Entry 8VAS (electron microscopy, 3.80 A resolution); this record covers chains A and I of the 9 polymer chains in the assembly.

[Chain A]
Name: DNA polymerase III subunit delta
From: Escherichia coli
UniProt: P28630 (HOLA_ECOLI); numbering as in UniProt (aligned over 1-343)
Amino-acid sequence (343 residues; each row starts with the number of its first residue):
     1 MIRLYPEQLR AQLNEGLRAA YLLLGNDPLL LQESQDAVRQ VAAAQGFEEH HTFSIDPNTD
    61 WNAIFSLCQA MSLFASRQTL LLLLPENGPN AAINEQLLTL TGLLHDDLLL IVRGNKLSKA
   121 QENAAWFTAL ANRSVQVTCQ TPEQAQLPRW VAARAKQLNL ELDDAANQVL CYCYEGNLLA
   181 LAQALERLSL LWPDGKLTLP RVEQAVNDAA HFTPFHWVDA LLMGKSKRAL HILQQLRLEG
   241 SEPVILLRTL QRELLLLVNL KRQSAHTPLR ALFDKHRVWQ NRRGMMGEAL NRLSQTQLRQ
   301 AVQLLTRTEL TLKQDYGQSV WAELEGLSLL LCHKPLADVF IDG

[Chain I]
Molecule: 30-nt DNA strand
Sequence (30 nucleotides; each row starts with the number of its first residue):
     1 TTTTTTTTTT TATGTACTCG TAGTGTCTGC
Unresolved in the structure: 1-4

[How chain A and chain I interact]
Pairs across the interface - 12 pairs, chain A then chain I:
  Val-244(A) / DT10(I)  phosphate contact
  Arg-248(A) / DT8(I)  base contact
  Arg-248(A) / DT9(I)  hydrogen bond to the phosphate
  Arg-248(A) / DT10(I)  salt bridge to the phosphate
  Gln-251(A) / DT9(I)  phosphate contact
  Arg-252(A) / DT8(I)  base contact
  Trp-279(A) / DT5(I)  base contact
  Trp-279(A) / DT6(I)  hydrogen bond to the base
  Trp-279(A) / DT7(I)  hydrogen bond to the base
  Lys-313(A) / DT10(I)  salt bridge to the phosphate
  Tyr-316(A) / DT10(I)  base contact
  Tyr-316(A) / DT11(I)  hydrogen bond to the base
Interface residues without a listed pair, chain A (8 interface residues in all): Leu-312

[Overview]
Chain A and chain I form an interface of 8 and 7 residues respectively, with 4 hydrogen bonds and 2 salt
bridges. Polar contacts include Trp-279(A)/DT6(I), Trp-279(A)/DT7(I) and Tyr-316(A)/DT11(I).
Here chain A is DNA polymerase III subunit delta (Escherichia coli) and chain I is a 30-nt DNA strand. Entry
8VAS (Structure of the E. coli clamp loader bound to the beta clamp in an Altered-Collar conformation) was
determined by electron microscopy (same publication as 8VAL, 8VAM, 8VAN, 8VAP, 8VAQ, 8VAR and 8VAT).
